4TS7 - chains A and B; structure by X-ray diffraction, 2.80 A resolution.

Chain A (and B):
Molecule: Purine phosphoribosyltransferase (GpT-1)
From: Sulfolobus solfataricus
Notes: EC 2.4.2.-; chain B of this document is another copy of the same molecule, construct and numbering; everything in this record applies to it too
UniProt: Q97W95 (Q97W95_SULSO); residue numbers follow UniProt; this construct covers 1-210
Chain sequence (210 residues; each row starts with the number of its first residue):
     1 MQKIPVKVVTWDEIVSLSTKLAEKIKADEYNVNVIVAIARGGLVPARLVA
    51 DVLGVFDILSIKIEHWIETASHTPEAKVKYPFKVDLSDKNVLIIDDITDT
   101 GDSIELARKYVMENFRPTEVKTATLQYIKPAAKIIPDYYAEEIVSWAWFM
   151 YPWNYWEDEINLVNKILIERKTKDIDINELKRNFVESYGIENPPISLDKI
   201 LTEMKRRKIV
Unresolved in the structure: 1
Residues lining bound ligands: ADP (adenosine-5'-diphosphate): Gly41, His65, Asp95, Asp96, Ile97, Thr98, Asp99, Thr100, Gly101, Asp102, Ser103, Ile104, Ile128, Trp146, Ala147, Trp148, Phe149, Tyr151

Chain A / chain B interface:
Contacting residue pairs - 75 pairs, chain A then chain B:
  Trp11(A) with Trp11(B), hydrophobic; Val15(B)
  Val15(A) with Trp11(B)
  Lys26(A) with Glu203(B), salt bridge; Arg206(B)
  Val34(A) with Tyr80(B)
  Ala39(A) with Ile58(B)
  Arg40(A) with Arg47(B); Val55(B), hydrogen bond (side chain-backbone); Phe56(B); Ile58(B)
  Leu43(A) with Leu43(B), hydrophobic; Ile58(B), hydrophobic
  Val44(A) with Val44(B), hydrophobic; Arg47(B)
  Arg47(A) with Arg40(B); Val44(B); Trp153(B); Asn154(B), hydrogen bond
  Leu48(A) with Trp153(B), hydrophobic
  Asp51(A) with Trp153(B); Asn154(B); Tyr155(B), hydrogen bond (side chain-backbone); Trp156(B), hydrogen bond (side chain-backbone); Glu157(B), hydrogen bond (side chain-backbone)
  Val52(A) with Trp156(B); Glu203(B); Arg207(B), hydrogen bond (backbone-side chain)
  Leu53(A) with Arg206(B); Arg207(B)
  Gly54(A) with Arg207(B)
  Val55(A) with Arg40(B), hydrogen bond (backbone-side chain)
  Phe56(A) with Arg40(B); Lys62(B), hydrogen bond (backbone-side chain); Glu157(B)
  Asp57(A) with Lys62(B); Lys79(B), salt bridge; Tyr80(B), hydrogen bond
  Ile58(A) with Ala39(B); Arg40(B); Leu43(B), hydrophobic
  Leu59(A) with Tyr80(B), hydrophobic
  Ser60(A) with Ser60(B), hydrogen bond
  Lys62(A) with Phe56(B), hydrogen bond (side chain-backbone); Asp57(B)
  Lys79(A) with Asp57(B), salt bridge
  Tyr80(A) with Val34(B); Asp57(B), hydrogen bond; Val84(B); Asp85(B); Leu86(B), hydrophobic; Lys89(B)
  Phe82(A) with Phe82(B), hydrophobic
  Val84(A) with Tyr80(B)
  Asp85(A) with Tyr80(B)
  Leu86(A) with Tyr80(B), hydrophobic
  Lys89(A) with Tyr80(B)
  Pro152(A) with Leu48(B)
  Trp153(A) with Arg47(B); Leu48(B), hydrophobic; Asp51(B)
  Asn154(A) with Arg47(B), hydrogen bond; Asp51(B)
  Tyr155(A) with Asp51(B), hydrogen bond (backbone-side chain)
  Trp156(A) with Asp51(B), hydrogen bond (backbone-side chain); Val52(B)
  Glu157(A) with Asp51(B), hydrogen bond (backbone-side chain); Phe56(B)
  Glu203(A) with Lys26(B), salt bridge; Val52(B)
  Arg206(A) with Lys26(B); Leu53(B)
  Arg207(A) with Val52(B), hydrogen bond (side chain-backbone); Leu53(B); Gly54(B)
Interface residues without a listed pair, chain A (40 interface residues in all): Glu64, Pro81, Lys83
Interface residues without a listed pair, chain B (40 interface residues in all): Leu59, Glu64, Pro81, Lys83, Pro152

In short:
The chain A/chain B interface involves 40 residues from each chain, with 17 hydrogen bonds and 4 salt bridges.
Polar contacts include Lys26(A)-Glu203(B), Asp57(A)-Lys79(B) and Arg40(A)-Val55(B). Chain A binds ADP.
Both chains are Purine phosphoribosyltransferase (GpT-1) (Sulfolobus solfataricus). Entry 4TS7 (Sulfolobus
solfataricus adenine phosphoribosyltransferase with ADP) was determined by X-ray diffraction (same publication
as 4TRC and 4TS5).
